7CRH - chains A and B of the 5 polymer chains in the assembly; structure by electron microscopy, 3.30 A resolution.

# Chain A
Protein: Guanine nucleotide-binding protein G(s) subunit alpha isoforms short
Source organism: Homo sapiens
UniProt: P63092 (GNAS2_HUMAN); numbering as in UniProt (aligned over 1-394)
Sequence (394 residues; row label = number of the first residue in the row):
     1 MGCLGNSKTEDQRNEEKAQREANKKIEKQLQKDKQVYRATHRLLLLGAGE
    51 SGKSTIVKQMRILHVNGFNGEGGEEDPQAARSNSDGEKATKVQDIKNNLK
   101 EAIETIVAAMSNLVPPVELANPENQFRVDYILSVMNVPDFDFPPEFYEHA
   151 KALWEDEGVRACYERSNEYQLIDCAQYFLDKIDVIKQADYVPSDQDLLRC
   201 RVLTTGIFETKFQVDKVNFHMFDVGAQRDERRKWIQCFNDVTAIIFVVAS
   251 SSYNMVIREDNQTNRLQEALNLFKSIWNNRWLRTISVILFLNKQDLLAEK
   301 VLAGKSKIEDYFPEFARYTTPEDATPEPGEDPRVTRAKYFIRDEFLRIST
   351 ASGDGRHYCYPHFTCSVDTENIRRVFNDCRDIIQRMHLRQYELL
Disordered / not traced: 1-10, 64-204, 256-262
Differences from the reference sequence: engineered mutation Thr205 (Ser in P63092), Ala226 (Gly in P63092), Ser366 (Ala in P63092)

# Chain B
Protein: Guanine nucleotide-binding protein G(I)/G(S)/G(T) subunit beta-1
Source organism: Homo sapiens
UniProt: P62873 (GBB1_HUMAN); residue numbers follow UniProt; this construct covers 2-340
Sequence (356 residues; each row starts with the number of its first residue; numbers below 1 keep their minus sign (Met-15 is residue -15)):
   -15 MHHHHLEVLFQGPGSSGSELDQLRQEAEQLKNQIRDARKACADATLSQIT
    35 NNIDPVGRIQMRTRRTLRGHLAKIYAMHWGTDSRLLVSASQDGKLIIWDS
    85 YTTNKVHAIPLRSSWVMTCAYAPSGNYVACGGLDNICSIYNLKTREGNVR
   135 VSRELAGHTGYLSCCRFLDDNQIVTSSGDTTCALWDIETGQQTTTFTGHT
   185 GDVMSLSLAPDTRLFVSGACDASAKLWDVREGMCRQTFTGHESDINAICF
   235 FPNGNAFATGSDDATCRLFDLRADQELMTYSHDNIICGITSVSFSKSGRL
   285 LLAGYDDFNCNVWDALKADRAGVLAGHDNRVSCLGVTDDGMAVATGSWDS
   335 FLKIWN
Disordered / not traced: -15 to 0
Differences from the reference sequence: initiating methionine (-15); expression tag (-14 to 1)

# How chain A and chain B interact
Residue-residue contacts - 45 pairs, chain A then chain B:
  Gln19(A) with Asp83(B); Thr86(B), hydrogen bond; Asn88(B)
  Asn23(A) with Asn88(B); Lys89(B), hydrogen bond (side chain-backbone)
  Ile26(A) with Lys89(B)
  Asp33(A) with Lys78(B), salt bridge
  Lys34(A) with Leu55(B)
  Thr205(A) with Asp118(B), hydrogen bond (backbone-backbone); Asn119(B)
  Gly206(A) with Leu117(B); Asn119(B)
  Ile207(A) with Leu117(B), hydrogen bond (backbone-backbone)
  Phe222(A) with Trp99(B)
  Ala226(A) with Asn119(B); Thr143(B)
  Gln227(A) with Leu117(B); Asn119(B); Thr143(B); Gly144(B); Tyr145(B), hydrogen bond (side chain-backbone)
  Arg228(A) with Gly162(B); Thr164(B); Thr184(B), hydrogen bond (side chain-backbone); Gly185(B); Asp186(B)
  Arg232(A) with Cys204(B), hydrogen bond; Asp228(B), salt bridge
  Lys233(A) with Tyr145(B); Met188(B); Asp228(B), salt bridge; Asn230(B), hydrogen bond; Asp246(B), salt bridge
  Trp234(A) with Leu117(B), hydrophobic
  Cys237(A) with Gln75(B), hydrogen bond; Trp99(B); Met101(B), hydrophobic; Leu117(B), hydrophobic
  Phe238(A) with Trp99(B), hydrophobic; Leu117(B), hydrophobic
  Asn239(A) with Lys57(B); Trp332(B)
  Asp240(A) with Lys57(B)
  Trp281(A) with Asp290(B); Arg314(B)
Interface residues without a listed pair, chain A (25 interface residues in all): Glu27, Leu30, Tyr37, Gln236, Arg280
Interface residues without a listed pair, chain B (34 interface residues in all): Gly53, Ala56, Tyr59, Ser98, Phe292

# In short
25 residues of chain A and 34 residues of chain B are in contact; the contacts include 9 hydrogen bonds and 4
salt bridges. Polar contacts include Asp33(A)-Lys78(B), Arg232(A)-Asp228(B) and Lys233(A)-Asp228(B).
Here chain A is Guanine nucleotide-binding protein G(s) subunit alpha isoforms short and chain B is Guanine
nucleotide-binding protein G(I)/G(S)/G(T) subunit beta-1, both from Homo sapiens. Entry 7CRH (Cryo-EM
structure of SKF83959 bound dopamine receptor DRD1-Gs signaling complex) was determined by electron
microscopy, deposited together with 7CKW, 7CKX, 7CKY and 7CKZ.
